4P3D - chains A and B of the 6 polymer chains in the assembly; structure by X-ray diffraction, 1.95 A resolution.

# Chain A
Protein: Heavy Chain Fab fragment of antibody LEM-2/15
From: Mus musculus
Notes: antibody fragment or engineered binder
Sequence (218 residues; row label = number of the first residue in the row):
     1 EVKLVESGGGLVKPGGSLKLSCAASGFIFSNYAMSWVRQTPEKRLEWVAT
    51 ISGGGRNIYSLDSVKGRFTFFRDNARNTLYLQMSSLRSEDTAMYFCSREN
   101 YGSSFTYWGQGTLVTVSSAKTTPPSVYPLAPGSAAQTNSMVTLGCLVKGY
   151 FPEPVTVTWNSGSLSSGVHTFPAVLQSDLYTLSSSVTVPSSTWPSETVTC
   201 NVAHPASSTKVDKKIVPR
Cystine bridges: C22-C96, C145-C200

# Chain B
Protein: Light Chain Fab fragment of antibody LEM-2/15
From: Mus musculus
UniProtKB: A2NHM3 (A2NHM3_MOUSE); aligned to UniProt positions 1-218 over residues 1-218 (the alignment contains insertions or deletions, so no single offset holds)
Sequence (218 residues; numbered 1 to 218; the number before each row is that of its first residue):
     1 DVLMTQTPLSLPVGLGDQASISCRSSQSIVHSNGNTYLEWYLQKPGQSPK
    51 LLIYKVSNRFSGVPDRFSGSGSGTDFTLKISRVEAEDLGVYYCFQGSHAP
   101 YTFGGGTKLEIKRAADAAPTVSIFPPSSEQLTSGGASVVCFLNNFYPKDI
   151 NVKWKIDGSERQNGVLNSWTDQDSKDSTYSMSSTLTLTKDEYERHNSYTC
   201 EATHKTSTSPIVKSFNRN
Cystine bridges: C23-C93, C140-C200

# Interface between chain A and chain B
Contacting residue pairs (72; chain A residue first):
  V37(A) - F103(B)  hydrophobic
  Q39(A) - Q43(B)  hydrogen bond
  Q39(A) - Y92(B)  hydrogen bond
  K43(A) - Y92(B)  hydrogen bond (backbone-side chain)
  R44(A) - G105(B)
  L45(A) - Y92(B)  hydrophobic
  L45(A) - F103(B)
  W47(A) - P100(B)  hydrophobic
  W47(A) - Y101(B)
  W47(A) - F103(B)
  Y59(A) - A99(B)  hydrophobic
  Y59(A) - Y101(B)
  L61(A) - P100(B)  hydrophobic
  F95(A) - S48(B)
  G102(A) - Y37(B)
  G102(A) - Y54(B)
  G102(A) - K55(B)
  S103(A) - E39(B)
  S103(A) - L51(B)
  S103(A) - Y54(B)
  S104(A) - E39(B)  hydrogen bond
  S104(A) - F94(B)
  F105(A) - Y41(B)  hydrogen bond (backbone-side chain)
  F105(A) - L51(B)
  F105(A) - F94(B)  hydrophobic
  F105(A) - F103(B)  hydrophobic
  T106(A) - L51(B)
  T106(A) - F60(B)
  W108(A) - Y41(B)
  W108(A) - P49(B)
  G109(A) - S48(B)  hydrogen bond (backbone-side chain)
  Q110(A) - S48(B)
  Y127(A) - S127(B)
  Y127(A) - Q130(B)
  Y127(A) - S133(B)
  P128(A) - S127(B)
  P128(A) - E129(B)
  L129(A) - F124(B)
  L129(A) - F141(B)  hydrophobic
  A130(A) - F124(B)
  A130(A) - P125(B)
  P131(A) - F124(B)
  T142(A) - S122(B)
  T142(A) - F124(B)
  L146(A) - S137(B)
  L146(A) - V139(B)  hydrophobic
  K148(A) - Q130(B)
  K148(A) - S137(B)
  H169(A) - N143(B)
  H169(A) - N144(B)  hydrogen bond
  H169(A) - D176(B)  salt bridge
  H169(A) - S180(B)  hydrogen bond
  T170(A) - T170(B)
  F171(A) - F141(B)  hydrophobic
  F171(A) - N143(B)
  F171(A) - S168(B)
  F171(A) - T170(B)
  F171(A) - S180(B)
  F171(A) - M181(B)
  F171(A) - S182(B)
  P172(A) - S168(B)  hydrogen bond (backbone-side chain)
  P172(A) - W169(B)
  P172(A) - T170(B)
  V174(A) - N167(B)
  V174(A) - S168(B)
  Q176(A) - L166(B)
  S183(A) - F141(B)
  S183(A) - S182(B)  hydrogen bond
  S184(A) - F141(B)
  S185(A) - F141(B)
  S185(A) - N143(B)  hydrogen bond
  K213(A) - E129(B)
Other interface residues (no listed pair), chain A (43 interface residues in all): E46, T50, Y101, Y107, G132, L143, G144, R218
Other interface residues (no listed pair), chain B (41 interface residues in all): G96, T184, T186

# Overview
The interface between chain A and chain B involves 43 residues on one side and 41 on the other; the contacts
include 11 hydrogen bonds and 1 salt bridge. Polar contacts include H169(A)-D176(B), Q39(A)-Q43(B) and
Q39(A)-Y92(B).
Chain A is Heavy Chain Fab fragment of antibody LEM-2/15 and chain B is Light Chain Fab fragment of antibody
LEM-2/15, both from Mus musculus; the structure, MT1-MMP:Fab complex (Form II), was determined by X-ray
diffraction together with 4OUU, 4P3C and 4QXU from the same study.
